2VIZ - chain A; structure by X-ray diffraction, 1.60 A resolution.

== Chain A ==
Protein: Beta-secretase 1
From: Homo sapiens
Notes: EC 3.4.23.46
UniProt: P56817 (BACE1_HUMAN); residues 61-452 here = UniProt positions 61-452
Chain sequence (392 residues; row label = number of the first residue in the row):
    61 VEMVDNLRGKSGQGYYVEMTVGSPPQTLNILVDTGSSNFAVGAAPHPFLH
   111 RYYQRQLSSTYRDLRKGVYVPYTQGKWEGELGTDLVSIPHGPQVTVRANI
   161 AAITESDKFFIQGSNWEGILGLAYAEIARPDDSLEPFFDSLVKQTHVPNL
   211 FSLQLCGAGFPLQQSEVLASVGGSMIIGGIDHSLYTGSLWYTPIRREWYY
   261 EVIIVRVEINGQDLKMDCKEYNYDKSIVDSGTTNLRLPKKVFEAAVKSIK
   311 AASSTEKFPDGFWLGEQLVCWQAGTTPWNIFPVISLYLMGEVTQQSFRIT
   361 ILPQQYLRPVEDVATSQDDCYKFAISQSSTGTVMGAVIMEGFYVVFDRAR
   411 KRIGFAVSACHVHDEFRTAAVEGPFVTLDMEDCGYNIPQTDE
Unresolved in the structure: 61, 217-231, 448-452
Cystine bridges: C216-C420, C278-C443, C330-C380
Differences from the reference sequence: engineered mutation Q153 (Asn in P56817), Q172 (Asn in P56817), Q223 (Asn in P56817), Q354 (Asn in P56817)
Small-molecule neighbours: VG4 (N-[(1S,2R)-1-benzyl-3-{[(1S)-2-(cyclohexylamino)-1-methyl-2-oxoethyl]amino}-2-hydroxypropyl]-3-(2-oxo-2,3-dihydro-1H-pyrrol-1-yl)-5-propoxybenzamide): S71, G72, Q73, G74, L91, D93, G95, S96, V130, P131, Y132, T133, Q134, F169, I171, W176, I179, I187, R189, Y259, I287, D289, G291, T292, T293, N294, R296, S386
UniProt features mapped onto this chain:
  - active site: D93, D289
  - modified residue (N6-acetyllysine): K126, K275, K279, K285, K299, K300, K307
  - mutagenesis: D93 (D93N: Decreases beta-cleaved soluble APP production), D284 (D284N: Almost abolishes beta-cleaved soluble APP production)

== In short ==
Bound to chain A: compound VG4. UniProt lists active-site residues D93 and D289 and 2 mutagenesis sites.
Chain A is Beta-secretase 1 (Homo sapiens); the structure, Human BACE-1 in complex with
N-((1S,2R)-3-(((1S)-2-(cyclohexylamino)-
1-methyl-2-oxoethyl)amino)-2-hydroxy-1-(phenylmethyl)propyl)-3-(2-oxo- 1-pyrrolidinyl)-5-(propyloxy)benzamide,
was determined by X-ray diffraction (same publication as 2VIY).
